PDB entry 7KX3 | X-ray diffraction, 2.67 A resolution | chains B and C of the 3 polymer chains in the assembly

== Chain B (and C) ==
Name: Spermidine N(1)-acetyltransferase
From: Vibrio cholerae serotype O1 (strain ATCC 39315 / El Tor Inaba N16961)
Notes: EC 2.3.1.57; chain C of this document is another copy of the same molecule, construct and numbering; everything in this record applies to it too
UniProt: Q9KL03 (ATDA_VIBCH); residue numbers follow UniProt; this construct covers 1-173
Chain sequence (173 residues; numbered 1 to 173; the number before each row is that of its first residue):
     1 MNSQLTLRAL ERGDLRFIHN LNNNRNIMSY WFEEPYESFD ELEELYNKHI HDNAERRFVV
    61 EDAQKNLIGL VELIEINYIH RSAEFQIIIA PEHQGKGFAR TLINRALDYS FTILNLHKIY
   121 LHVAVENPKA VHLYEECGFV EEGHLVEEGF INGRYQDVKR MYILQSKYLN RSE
Unresolved in the structure: 1 (chain C: 1, 171-173)
Sequence notes: engineered mutation G149 (Phe in Q9KL03)
UniProt features mapped onto this chain:
  - active site: Y134 (Proton donor)
  - binding site (spermine): M28, E33, E41, H49 to D52, E84 to Q86
  - binding site (Mg(2+)): E33, E75
  - binding site (spermidine): E33, E41
  - binding site (acetyl-CoA): I87 to I89, Q94 to R100, N127 to E136
  - site: E84 (Could be important for selectivity toward long polyamines)
Reported in the primary citation:
  - mutagenesis - F149G (5.3-fold): decreased catalytic activity
  - mutagenesis - N152L (1.2-fold): increased catalytic activity

== How chain B and chain C interact ==
Contacting residue pairs (9; chain B residue first):
  Y78(B) - Y78(C)  hydrophobic
  Y78(B) - I79(C)  hydrophobic
  I79(B) - Y78(C)  hydrophobic
  I79(B) - N115(C)
  R81(B) - R81(C)
  R81(B) - N115(C)
  I113(B) - I79(C)
  N115(B) - I79(C)
  N115(B) - R81(C)
Other interface residues (no listed pair), chain B (6 interface residues in all): L114
Other interface residues (no listed pair), chain C (6 interface residues in all): I113, L114

== Overview ==
Chain B and chain C each contribute 6 residues to their interface. From UniProt: active-site residue Y134(B),
10 spermine-binding residues, Mg2+-binding residues E33(B) and E75(B) and spermidine-binding residues E33(B)
and E41(B) on chain B. The paper reports that F149G of chain B reduces catalytic activity; N152L of chain B
increases catalytic activity.
Chain B and chain C are both Spermidine N(1)-acetyltransferase (Vibrio cholerae serotype O1 (strain ATCC 39315
/ El Tor Inaba N16961)); the structure, SpeG Spermidine N-acetyltransferase F149G mutant from Vibrio cholerae,
was determined by X-ray diffraction (same publication as 7KWH, 7KWJ, 7KWQ, 7KWX and 7KX2).
